PDB entry 5FO0 | X-ray diffraction, 2.51 A resolution | chains A and B

Chain A (and B):
Name: Riboflavin biosynthesis protein ribf
Organism: Corynebacterium ammoniagenes
Notes: EC 2.7.1.26, 2.7.7.2; chain B of this document is another copy of the same molecule, construct and numbering; everything in this record applies to it too
UniProt: Q59263 (RIBF_CORAM); residues 1-338 here = UniProt positions 1-338
Chain sequence (338 residues; each row starts with the number of its first residue):
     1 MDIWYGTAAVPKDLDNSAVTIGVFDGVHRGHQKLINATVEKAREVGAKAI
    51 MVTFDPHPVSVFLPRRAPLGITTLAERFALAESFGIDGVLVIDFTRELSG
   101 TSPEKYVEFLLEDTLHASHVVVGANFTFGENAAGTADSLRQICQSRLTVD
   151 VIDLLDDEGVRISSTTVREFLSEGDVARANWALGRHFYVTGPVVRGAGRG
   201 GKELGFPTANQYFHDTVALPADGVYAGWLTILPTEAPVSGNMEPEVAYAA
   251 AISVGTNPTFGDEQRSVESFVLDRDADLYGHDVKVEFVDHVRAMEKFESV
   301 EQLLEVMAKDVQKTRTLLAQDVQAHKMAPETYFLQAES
Not modelled in the structure: 259-262
Differences from the reference sequence: engineered mutation Glu-298 (Asp in Q59263)
Small-molecule neighbours: pyrophosphate (PPV): Gly-22, Val-23, Phe-24, His-28, His-31, Asn-125, Leu-154, Ser-163, Ser-164
Reported in the primary citation:
  - self-association interface (contacts with another copy of this molecule); pairs are residue here / residue on that copy: Thr-165/Glu-298
  - mutagenesis - E301A (25-fold): increased catalytic activity on FMN
  - mutagenesis - F206K: increased binding to RF
  - mutagenesis - E203A, L304A, L304K: decreased binding to FAD
  - mutagenesis - E203A, F206A, E301K: decreased binding to FMN
  - mutagenesis - L304A: decreased catalytic activity on RF
  - mutagenesis - E203A, F206K: decreased catalytic activity
  - mutagenesis - V300K, L304A, L304K: increased catalytic activity on ATP

How chain A and chain B interact:
Pairs across the interface - 27 pairs, chain A then chain B:
  Met-1(A) / Pro-237(B)
  Ile-3(A) / Pro-237(B)
  Ile-3(A) / Ser-239(B)  hydrogen bond (backbone-side chain)
  Tyr-5(A) / Arg-199(B)
  Tyr-5(A) / Ser-239(B)
  Tyr-5(A) / Asp-277(B)
  Tyr-5(A) / Tyr-279(B)
  Asp-55(A) / Arg-195(B)  salt bridge
  Asp-55(A) / Arg-199(B)  salt bridge
  Thr-73(A) / Tyr-279(B)
  Leu-74(A) / Tyr-279(B)
  Ala-75(A) / Tyr-279(B)  hydrogen bond (backbone-side chain)
  Arg-195(A) / Tyr-5(B)  hydrogen bond
  Arg-195(A) / Asp-55(B)  salt bridge
  Arg-195(A) / Leu-74(B)
  Arg-199(A) / Tyr-5(B)
  Arg-199(A) / Asp-55(B)  salt bridge
  Glu-235(A) / Glu-82(B)
  Pro-237(A) / Met-1(B)
  Pro-237(A) / Ile-3(B)  hydrophobic
  Pro-237(A) / Glu-82(B)
  Ser-239(A) / Ile-3(B)  hydrogen bond (side chain-backbone)
  Ser-239(A) / Tyr-5(B)
  Asp-277(A) / Tyr-5(B)
  Tyr-279(A) / Thr-73(B)
  Tyr-279(A) / Leu-74(B)  hydrogen bond (side chain-backbone)
  Tyr-279(A) / Ala-75(B)  hydrogen bond (side chain-backbone)
Also at the interface, not in a pair above, chain A (20 interface residues in all): Trp-4, Phe-78, Glu-82, Val-238, Gly-240, Asp-282
Also at the interface, not in a pair above, chain B (20 interface residues in all): Phe-78, Ala-79, Glu-235, Val-238, Gly-240, Asp-282

In short:
The chain A/chain B interface involves 20 residues from each chain; the contacts include 6 hydrogen bonds and
4 salt bridges. Polar pairs include Asp-55(A)/Arg-195(B), Asp-55(A)/Arg-199(B) and Ile-3(A)/Ser-239(B). The
paper reports that E203A, L304A and L304K of chain A reduce binding to FAD; a self-association interface
involving Thr-165(A); 8 substitutions were tested in all.
Both chains are Riboflavin biosynthesis protein ribf (Corynebacterium ammoniagenes). Entry 5FO0 (D298E mutant
of FAD synthetase from Corynebacterium ammoniagenes) was determined by X-ray diffraction, deposited together
with 5FNZ and 5FO1.
